3CLS - chains C and D; structure by X-ray diffraction, 1.65 A resolution.

Chain C:
Name: Electron transfer flavoprotein subunit beta
Organism: Methylophilus methylotrophus
Notes: engineered mutation(s): R237C
UniProtKB: P53570 (ETFB_METME); residue numbers follow UniProt; this construct covers 1-264
Amino-acid sequence (264 residues; each row starts with the number of its first residue):
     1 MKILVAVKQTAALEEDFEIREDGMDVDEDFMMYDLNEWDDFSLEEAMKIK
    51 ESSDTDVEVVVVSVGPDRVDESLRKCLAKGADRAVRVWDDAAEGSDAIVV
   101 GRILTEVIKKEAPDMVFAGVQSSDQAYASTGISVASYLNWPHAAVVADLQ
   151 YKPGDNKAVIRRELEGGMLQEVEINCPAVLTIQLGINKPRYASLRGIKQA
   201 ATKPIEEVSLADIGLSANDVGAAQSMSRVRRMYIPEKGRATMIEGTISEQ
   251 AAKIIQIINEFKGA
Not modelled in the structure: 194-201, 263-264
Small-molecule neighbours:
  - adenosine monophosphate (AMP): A6, V7, K8, N36, W38, D39, V62, S63, V64, V100, L104, A118, G119, V120, Q121, S122, A126, Y127, A128, S129, T130, G131
  - FAD (flavin-adenine dinucleotide): E37, W38, V120, Q121, V145, E163, Q183, L184
UniProt features mapped onto this chain:
  - binding site (AMP): A6, N36 to D39, V64, G119 to S122, Y127 to T130

Chain D:
Name: Electron transfer flavoprotein subunit alpha
Organism: Methylophilus methylotrophus
UniProtKB: P53571 (ETFA_METME); residues 0-320 here correspond to UniProt positions 1-321 (UniProt number = residue number + 1)
Amino-acid sequence (321 residues; row label = number of the first residue in the row; numbering starts at 0):
     0 MSKILVIAEHRRNDLRPVSLELIGAANGLKKSGEDKVVVAVIGSQADAFV
    50 PALSVNGVDELVVVKGSSIDFDPDVFEASVSALIAAHNPSVVLLPHSVDS
   100 LGYASSLASKTGYGFATDVYIVEYQGDELVATRGGYNQKVNVEVDFPGKS
   150 TVVLTIRPSVFKPLEGAGSPVVSNVDAPSVQSRSQNKDYVEVGGGNDIDI
   200 TTVDFIMSIGRGIGEETNVEQFRELADEAGATLCCSCPIADAGWLPKSRQ
   250 VGQSGKVVGSCKLYVAMGISGSIQHMAGMKHVPTIIAVNTDPGASIFTIA
   300 KYGIVADIFDIEEELKAQLAA
Not modelled in the structure: 0, 319-320
Sequence notes: engineered mutation C236 (Arg237 in P53571)
Small-molecule neighbours: FAD (flavin-adenine dinucleotide): G209, R210, G211, S235, C236, P237, Q249, V250, G251, Q252, S253, G254, G267, I268, S269, G270, S271, Q273, H274, V287, N288, T289, D290, A293, A305, D306, I307, F308
UniProt features mapped onto this chain:
  - binding site (FAD): R210, S235, Q249, V250, S253, G254, S269, S271, Q273, H274, N288, D306, I307

How chain C and chain D interact:
Residue-residue contacts (166):
  A11(C) with Y135(D)
  L13(C) with Y135(D), hydrophobic; K138(D)
  E15(C) with D290(D); G292(D)
  F17(C) with K138(D); V139(D), hydrophobic
  D25(C) with Y135(D), hydrogen bond
  V26(C) with Y135(D), hydrophobic; V139(D), hydrophobic
  M31(C) with Y135(D)
  E37(C) with R210(D), salt bridge
  I98(C) with S104(D); S108(D)
  Q121(C) with Q273(D)
  S123(C) with N136(D)
  D124(C) with G134(D); Y135(D), hydrogen bond (backbone-backbone); N136(D), hydrogen bond (backbone-backbone)
  Q125(C) with R132(D), hydrogen bond (backbone-side chain); G134(D); Y135(D), hydrogen bond (side chain-backbone)
  A126(C) with R132(D), hydrogen bond (backbone-side chain)
  Y127(C) with H95(D); T116(D), hydrogen bond (backbone-side chain); R132(D)
  A128(C) with L100(D), hydrophobic
  S129(C) with S104(D), hydrogen bond (backbone-side chain); F114(D); T116(D)
  I132(C) with L100(D); G101(D); S104(D); S105(D)
  S133(C) with S104(D), hydrogen bond (backbone-side chain); S108(D), hydrogen bond
  S136(C) with S105(D), hydrogen bond (side chain-backbone); S108(D); K109(D), hydrogen bond
  Y137(C) with S108(D)
  N139(C) with R182(D), hydrogen bond (backbone-side chain)
  W140(C) with R182(D)
  P141(C) with R182(D)
  H142(C) with P72(D); D73(D); G101(D), hydrogen bond (side chain-backbone); R182(D)
  A144(C) with L100(D); G101(D)
  V145(C) with V97(D), hydrophobic; L100(D), hydrophobic
  R161(C) with V189(D)
  R162(C) with F70(D); V97(D); D98(D), salt bridge
  E163(C) with V97(D); S253(D), hydrogen bond
  L164(C) with R10(D); V97(D), hydrophobic; Y188(D), hydrophobic; S253(D)
  E165(C) with R10(D), salt bridge; R15(D), salt bridge; S96(D); V97(D), hydrogen bond (side chain-backbone); Q252(D)
  G166(C) with Q252(D), hydrogen bond (backbone-backbone); S253(D); G254(D), hydrogen bond (backbone-backbone)
  G167(C) with S253(D), hydrogen bond (backbone-backbone); G254(D); K255(D)
  M168(C) with R11(D); V189(D)
  L169(C) with Y188(D); V189(D), hydrogen bond (backbone-backbone); V191(D), hydrophobic
  Q170(C) with N185(D); D187(D); Y188(D)
  E171(C) with N185(D); K186(D), hydrogen bond (backbone-backbone); D187(D), hydrogen bond (backbone-backbone); V189(D)
  V172(C) with S183(D); Q184(D); N185(D)
  E173(C) with S183(D); Q184(D), hydrogen bond (backbone-backbone)
  I174(C) with R182(D); S183(D)
  N175(C) with R182(D), hydrogen bond (backbone-backbone)
  L184(C) with D240(D)
  G185(C) with D240(D)
  K188(C) with D240(D), hydrogen bond (side chain-backbone); A241(D)
  M226(C) with A107(D); T110(D); Y112(D); G113(D); F114(D), hydrogen bond (backbone-backbone); F145(D); K148(D), hydrogen bond (backbone-side chain)
  S227(C) with F114(D); D144(D); F145(D)
  R228(C) with V143(D); D144(D), salt bridge; P146(D)
  V229(C) with V141(D), hydrophobic; E142(D)
  R230(C) with Q124(D), hydrogen bond; V129(D); E142(D), salt bridge; V143(D); D144(D), salt bridge
  R231(C) with V141(D); E142(D), salt bridge
  M232(C) with Y135(D), hydrophobic; V139(D), hydrophobic; N140(D); V141(D), hydrophobic
  Y233(C) with V139(D); N140(D), hydrogen bond (backbone-backbone)
  P235(C) with N140(D)
  K237(C) with T297(D)
  G238(C) with F296(D); T297(D)
  A240(C) with F296(D), hydrogen bond (backbone-backbone); A299(D); K300(D); G302(D)
  T241(C) with K300(D), hydrogen bond (backbone-backbone); Y301(D); G302(D), hydrogen bond (backbone-backbone)
  M242(C) with F296(D), hydrophobic; G302(D)
  I243(C) with G302(D), hydrogen bond (backbone-backbone); I303(D), hydrophobic
  I247(C) with A305(D), hydrophobic; D309(D); I310(D), hydrophobic; E313(D)
  S248(C) with E313(D); Q317(D), hydrogen bond (backbone-side chain)
  Q250(C) with I303(D); A305(D); I310(D)
  A251(C) with E313(D); L314(D); Q317(D)
  A252(C) with Q317(D), hydrogen bond (backbone-side chain)
  I254(C) with I310(D), hydrophobic; L314(D), hydrophobic
  I255(C) with L314(D), hydrophobic; Q317(D); L318(D)
  I257(C) with T283(D); I285(D), hydrophobic; Y301(D), hydrophobic
  I258(C) with F204(D), hydrophobic; L262(D), hydrophobic
  F261(C) with D203(D); F204(D), hydrophobic; K261(D); L262(D), hydrophobic
Interface residues without a listed pair, chain C (76 interface residues in all): I19, V120, S225, I234, R239, K253
Interface residues without a listed pair, chain D (89 interface residues in all): Y102, G111, I120, T131, G133, Q137, E190, M206, C236, V287, P291, V304

In short:
76 residues of chain C face 89 of chain D across their interface; the contacts include 35 hydrogen bonds and 8
salt bridges. Polar pairs include E37(C)-R210(D), R162(C)-D98(D) and E165(C)-R10(D). Flavin-adenine
dinucleotide is bound between chain C and chain D.
Chain C is Electron transfer flavoprotein subunit beta and chain D is Electron transfer flavoprotein subunit
alpha, both from Methylophilus methylotrophus; the structure, Crystal structure of the R236C mutant of ETF
from Methylophilus methylotrophus, was determined by X-ray diffraction (same publication as 3CLR, 3CLT and
3CLU).
